1PO2 - chains 3 and 4 of the 5 polymer chains in the assembly; structure by X-ray diffraction, 2.90 A resolution.

Chain 3:
Protein: Poliovirus type 1 mahoney
Source organism: Human poliovirus 1
UniProtKB: P03300 (POLH_POL1M); residues 1-238 here correspond to UniProt positions 341-578 (UniProt number = residue number + 340)
Sequence (238 residues; row label = number of the first residue in the row):
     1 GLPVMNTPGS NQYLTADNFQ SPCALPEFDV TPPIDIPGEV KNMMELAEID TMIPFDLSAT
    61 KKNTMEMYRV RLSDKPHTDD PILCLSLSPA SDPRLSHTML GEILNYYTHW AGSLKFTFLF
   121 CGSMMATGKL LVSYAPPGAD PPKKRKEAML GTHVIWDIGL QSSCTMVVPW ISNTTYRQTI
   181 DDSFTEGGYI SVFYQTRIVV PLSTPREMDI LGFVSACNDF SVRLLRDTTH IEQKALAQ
Disordered / not traced: 236-238
Differences from the reference sequence: conflict Ser123 (Phe463 in P03300)

Chain 4:
Protein: Poliovirus type 1 mahoney
Source organism: Human poliovirus 1
Sequence (68 residues; numbered 2 to 69; the number before each row is that of its first residue):
     2 GAQVSSQKVG AHENSNRAYG GSTINYTTIN YYRDSASNAA SKQDFSQDPS KFTEPIKDVL
    62 IKTAPMLN
Disordered / not traced: 17-22

Interface between chain 3 and chain 4:
Pairs across the interface (35; chain 3 residue first):
  Asn18(3) - Ala40(4)
  Asn18(3) - Ala41(4)  hydrogen bond (side chain-backbone)
  Asn18(3) - Lys43(4)
  Phe19(3) - Ala40(4)
  Gln20(3) - Ile30(4)  hydrogen bond (side chain-backbone)
  Gln20(3) - Asn31(4)
  Gln20(3) - Tyr32(4)  hydrogen bond (side chain-backbone)
  Gln20(3) - Tyr33(4)
  Gln20(3) - Ser38(4)
  Gln20(3) - Ala40(4)
  Ser21(3) - Tyr33(4)
  Ser21(3) - Ser38(4)  hydrogen bond (backbone-side chain)
  Pro22(3) - Tyr33(4)
  Pro22(3) - Ser38(4)
  Cys23(3) - Asp35(4)
  Cys23(3) - Ser38(4)  hydrogen bond (backbone-side chain)
  Pro26(3) - Asp35(4)
  Glu27(3) - Arg34(4)  salt bridge
  Glu27(3) - Asp35(4)  hydrogen bond (backbone-side chain)
  Gly38(3) - Phe53(4)
  Glu39(3) - Gln48(4)  hydrogen bond (backbone-side chain)
  Glu39(3) - Lys52(4)  hydrogen bond (backbone-side chain)
  Glu39(3) - Phe53(4)
  Val40(3) - Gln48(4)
  Val40(3) - Phe53(4)  hydrophobic
  Lys41(3) - Phe46(4)
  Lys41(3) - Gln48(4)
  Glu45(3) - Gln48(4)  hydrogen bond
  Glu45(3) - Phe53(4)
  Glu48(3) - Pro50(4)
  Glu48(3) - Thr54(4)
  Ile49(3) - Phe53(4)  hydrophobic
  Gln161(3) - Pro66(4)
  Gln161(3) - Met67(4)  hydrogen bond (side chain-backbone)
  Gln161(3) - Leu68(4)  hydrogen bond (side chain-backbone)
Also at the interface, not in a pair above, chain 4 (22 interface residues in all): Ala37, Asn39, Ser47

In short:
16 residues of chain 3 face 22 of chain 4 across their interface, with 11 hydrogen bonds and 1 salt bridge.
Among the polar pairs are Glu27(3)-Arg34(4), Asn18(3)-Ala41(4) and Gln20(3)-Ile30(4).
Chain 3 is Poliovirus type 1 mahoney and chain 4 is Poliovirus type 1 mahoney, both from Human poliovirus 1;
the structure, Poliovirus (type 1, mahoney) in complex with R77975, an inhibitor of viral replication, was
determined by X-ray diffraction, deposited together with 1PO1.
